Entry 1SBD (X-ray diffraction, 2.52 A resolution); this record covers chain A.

[Chain A]
Protein: Soybean agglutinin
From: Glycine max
UniProt: P05046 (LEC_SOYBN); residues 1-253 here correspond to UniProt positions 33-285 (UniProt number = residue number + 32)
Chain sequence (253 residues; row label = number of the first residue in the row):
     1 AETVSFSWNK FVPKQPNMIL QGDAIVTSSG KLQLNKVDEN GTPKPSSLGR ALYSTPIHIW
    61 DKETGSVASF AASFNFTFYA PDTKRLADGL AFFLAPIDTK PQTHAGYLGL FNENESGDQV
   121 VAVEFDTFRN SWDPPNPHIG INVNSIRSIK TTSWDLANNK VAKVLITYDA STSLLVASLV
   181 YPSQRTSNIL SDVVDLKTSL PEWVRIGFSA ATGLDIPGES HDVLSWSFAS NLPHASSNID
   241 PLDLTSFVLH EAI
Disordered / not traced: 116-117, 235-253
Metal / ion sites: Mn2+: Asp126, Asp133, His138; Ca2+: Asp126, Phe128, Asn130, Asp133
UniProt features mapped onto this chain:
  - glycosylation: Asn75 (N-linked (GlcNAc...) asparagine)

[In short]
Asp126, Asp133 and His138 form the Mn2+ site. Asp126, Phe128, Asn130 and Asp133 coordinate Ca2+.
Chain A is Soybean agglutinin (Glycine max); the structure, Soybean agglutinin complexed with
2,4-pentasaccharide, was determined by X-ray diffraction (same publication as 1SBE and 1SBF).
